Entry 6DRJ (electron microscopy, 3.30 A resolution); this record covers chains A and B of the 4 polymer chains in the assembly.

[Chain A (and B)]
Name: Transient receptor potential cation channel, subfamily M, member 2
From: Danio rerio
Notes: chain B of this document is another copy of the same molecule, construct and numbering; everything in this record applies to it too
UniProt: A0A0R4IN04 (A0A0R4IN04_DANRE); numbering as in UniProt; present here: 1-765, 767-1474
Sequence (1473 residues; row label = number of the first residue in the row; note: 1 number in that range is skipped by the numbering (no residue carries it; nothing is unmodelled there)):
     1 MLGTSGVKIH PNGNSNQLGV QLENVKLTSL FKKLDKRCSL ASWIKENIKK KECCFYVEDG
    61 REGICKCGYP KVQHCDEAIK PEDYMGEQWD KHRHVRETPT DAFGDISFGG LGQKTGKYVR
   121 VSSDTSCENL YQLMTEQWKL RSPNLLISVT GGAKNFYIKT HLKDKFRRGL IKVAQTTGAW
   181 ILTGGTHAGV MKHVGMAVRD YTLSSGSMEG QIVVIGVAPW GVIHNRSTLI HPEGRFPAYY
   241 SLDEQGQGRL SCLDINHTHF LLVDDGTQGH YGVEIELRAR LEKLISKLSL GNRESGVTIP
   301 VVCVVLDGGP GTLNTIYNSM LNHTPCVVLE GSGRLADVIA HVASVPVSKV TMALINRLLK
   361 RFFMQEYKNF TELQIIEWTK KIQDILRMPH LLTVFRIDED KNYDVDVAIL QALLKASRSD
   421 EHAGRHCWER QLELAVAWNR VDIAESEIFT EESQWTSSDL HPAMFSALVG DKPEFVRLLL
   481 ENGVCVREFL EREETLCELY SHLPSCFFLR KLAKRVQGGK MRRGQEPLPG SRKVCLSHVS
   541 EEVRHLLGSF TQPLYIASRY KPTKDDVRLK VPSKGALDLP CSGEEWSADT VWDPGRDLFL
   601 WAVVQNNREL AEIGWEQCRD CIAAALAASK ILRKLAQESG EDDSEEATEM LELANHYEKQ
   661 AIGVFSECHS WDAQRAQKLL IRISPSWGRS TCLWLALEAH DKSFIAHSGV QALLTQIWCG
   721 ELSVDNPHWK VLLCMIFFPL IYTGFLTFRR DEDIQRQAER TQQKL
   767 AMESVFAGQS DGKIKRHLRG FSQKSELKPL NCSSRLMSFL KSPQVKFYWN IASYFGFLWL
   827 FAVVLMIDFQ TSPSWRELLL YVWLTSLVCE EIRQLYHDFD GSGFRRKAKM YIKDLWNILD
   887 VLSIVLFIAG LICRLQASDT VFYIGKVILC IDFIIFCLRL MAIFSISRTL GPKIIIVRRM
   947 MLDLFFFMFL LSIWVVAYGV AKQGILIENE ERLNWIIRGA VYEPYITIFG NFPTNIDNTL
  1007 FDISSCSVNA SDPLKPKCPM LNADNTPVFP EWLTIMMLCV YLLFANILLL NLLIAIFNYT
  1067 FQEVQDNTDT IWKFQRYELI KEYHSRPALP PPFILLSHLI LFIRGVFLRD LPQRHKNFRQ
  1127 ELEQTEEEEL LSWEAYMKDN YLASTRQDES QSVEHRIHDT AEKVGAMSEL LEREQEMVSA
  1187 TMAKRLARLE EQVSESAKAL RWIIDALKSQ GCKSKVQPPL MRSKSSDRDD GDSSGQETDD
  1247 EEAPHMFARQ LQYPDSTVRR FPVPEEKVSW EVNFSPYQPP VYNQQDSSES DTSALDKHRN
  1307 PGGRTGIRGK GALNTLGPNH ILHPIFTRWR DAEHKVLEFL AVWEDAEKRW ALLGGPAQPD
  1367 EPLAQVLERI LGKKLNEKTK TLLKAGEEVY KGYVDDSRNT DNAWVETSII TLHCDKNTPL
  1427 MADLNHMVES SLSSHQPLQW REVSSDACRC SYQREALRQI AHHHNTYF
Not modelled in the structure: 1-37, 54-94, 519-527, 563-587, 767-792, 1185-1245, 1292-1299
Disulfide bonds: Cys1012-Cys1024
Metal / ion sites: Ca2+: Glu857, Gln860, Asn883, Glu1088
Residues lining bound ligands: adenosine-5-diphosphoribose (APR): Thr150, Gly151, Gly152, Ala153, Lys154, Asn155, Thr186, Ala188, Met191, Ser251, Tyr271, Ile275, Arg278, Gly308, Gly309, Pro310, Gly311, Thr312, Thr315, Arg334

[How chain A and chain B interact]
Contacting residue pairs (47):
  Tyr157(A) - Trp455(B)
  Lys159(A) - Asn482(B)
  Thr160(A) - Glu481(B)  hydrogen bond (side chain-backbone)
  His161(A) - Glu481(B)  salt bridge
  Arg168(A) - Asn1146(B)
  Arg168(A) - Ala1149(B)
  Leu203(A) - Glu1135(B)
  Ser204(A) - Trp671(B)
  Ser204(A) - Tyr1142(B)
  Glu372(A) - Phe1474(B)
  Glu641(A) - Ser708(B)
  Phe952(A) - Phe930(B)
  Phe955(A) - Phe821(B)  hydrophobic
  Phe955(A) - Leu926(B)  hydrophobic
  Leu956(A) - Met927(B)
  Ile959(A) - Cys923(B)
  Ile959(A) - Met927(B)  hydrophobic
  Trp960(A) - Met927(B)  hydrophobic
  Ala963(A) - Phe919(B)  hydrophobic
  Ala963(A) - Cys923(B)  hydrophobic
  Val966(A) - Phe919(B)  hydrophobic
  Ala967(A) - Ile920(B)  hydrophobic
  Gly970(A) - Lys912(B)  hydrogen bond (backbone-side chain)
  Ile971(A) - Tyr909(B)  hydrogen bond (backbone-side chain)
  Ile971(A) - Val913(B)  hydrophobic
  Ile971(A) - Cys916(B)  hydrophobic
  Asn975(A) - Met832(B)
  Asn975(A) - Ile833(B)
  Glu976(A) - Met832(B)
  Glu976(A) - Ile833(B)
  Ile982(A) - Met832(B)  hydrophobic
  Phe998(A) - Ile992(B)  hydrophobic
  Phe998(A) - Phe995(B)  hydrophobic
  Met1026(A) - Tyr909(B)  hydrophobic
  Phe1035(A) - Tyr909(B)
  Ile1163(A) - Val1159(B)  hydrophobic
  Ile1163(A) - Ile1163(B)  hydrophobic
  His1164(A) - Arg1162(B)
  Ala1167(A) - Arg1162(B)
  Ala1167(A) - Thr1166(B)
  Val1170(A) - Lys1169(B)
  Val1170(A) - Val1170(B)  hydrophobic
  Val1170(A) - Met1173(B)
  Gly1171(A) - Lys1169(B)
  Met1173(A) - Met1173(B)  hydrophobic
  Ser1174(A) - Lys1169(B)
  Ser1174(A) - Met1173(B)
Other interface residues (no listed pair), chain A (43 interface residues in all): Ile171, Tyr201, Gly206, Asp642, Val962, Gln969, Leu972, Asn997, Pro999, Ile1002, Leu1058
Other interface residues (no listed pair), chain B (49 interface residues in all): Phe449, Thr450, Glu451, Gln454, Leu480, Arg675, Ala828, Leu831, Phe835, Leu924, Tyr988, Gln1071, Ser1138, Trp1139, Asp1145, Gln1157, Ser1158

[Summary]
43 residues of chain A face 49 of chain B across their interface, with 3 hydrogen bonds and 1 salt bridge.
Among the polar pairs are His161(A)-Glu481(B), Thr160(A)-Glu481(B) and Gly970(A)-Lys912(B). Chain A binds
adenosine-5-diphosphoribose. Glu857(A), Gln860(A), Asn883(A) and Glu1088(A) form the Ca2+ site.
Both chains are Transient receptor potential cation channel, subfamily M, member 2 (Danio rerio). Entry 6DRJ
(Structure of TRPM2 ion channel receptor by single particle electron cryo-microscopy, ADPR/Ca2+ bound state)
was determined by electron microscopy (same publication as 6DRK).
